PDB entry 2P0W | X-ray diffraction, 1.90 A resolution | chains A and P

[Chain A]
Name: Histone acetyltransferase type B catalytic subunit
From: Homo sapiens
Notes: EC 2.3.1.48
UniProtKB: O14929 (HAT1_HUMAN); numbering as in UniProt (aligned over 20-341)
Chain sequence (324 residues; row label = number of the first residue in the row):
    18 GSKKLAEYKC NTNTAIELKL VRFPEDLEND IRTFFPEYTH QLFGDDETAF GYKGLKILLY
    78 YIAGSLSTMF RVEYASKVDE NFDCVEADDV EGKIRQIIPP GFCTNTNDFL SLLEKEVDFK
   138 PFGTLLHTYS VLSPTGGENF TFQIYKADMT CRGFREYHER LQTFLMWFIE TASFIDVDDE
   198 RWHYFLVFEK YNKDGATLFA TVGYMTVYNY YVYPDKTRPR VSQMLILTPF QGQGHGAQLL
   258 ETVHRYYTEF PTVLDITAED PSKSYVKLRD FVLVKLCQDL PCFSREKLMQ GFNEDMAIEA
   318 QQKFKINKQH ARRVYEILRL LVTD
Disordered / not traced: 18-22
Glycans and other covalent adducts: acetamide (ACM) linked to Cys101, Cys168
Sequence notes: cloning artifact (18-19)
Residues lining bound ligands:
  - acetamide (ACM): Phe139, Gly140, Thr167
  - acetyl coenzyme A (ACO): Phe185, Ile186, Val238, Ser239, Gln240, Met241, Leu242, Ile243, Phe247, Gln248, Gly249, Gln250, Gly251, His252, Gly253, Ala254, Pro278, Ser279, Ser281, Tyr282, Lys284, Leu285, Phe288
Curated features (UniProtKB/Swiss-Prot):
  - region (Interaction with histone H4 N-terminus): Asp62 to Glu64, Tyr225 to Tyr227
  - active site: Glu276 (Proton donor/acceptor)
  - binding site (acetyl-CoA): Met241 to Ile243, Gln248 to Ala254
  - site: Trp199 (Interaction with histone H4 N-terminus)
  - modified residue: Ser190 (Phosphoserine)
  - natural variant: Ala317 (A317P: In a colorectal cancer sample)
  - mutagenesis: Asp62 (D62A: Strongly reduces HAT activity), Glu64 (E64A: Strongly reduces HAT activity), Glu187 (E187Q: Strongly reduces HAT activity), Ser190 (S190A: Complete loss of activity after pulsatile shear stress; S190D: No loss of activity after pulsatile shear stress), Trp199 (W199A: Strongly reduces HAT activity), Glu276 (E276Q: Strongly reduces HAT activity), Asp277 (D277N: Strongly reduces HAT activity)

[Chain P]
Name: Histone peptide H4
Chain sequence (15 residues; row label = number of the first residue in the row):
     5 KGGKGLGKGG AKRHR

[How chain A and chain P interact]
Residue-residue contacts (45; chain A residue first):
  Glu54(A) - Arg17(P)  hydrogen bond (backbone-side chain)
  Tyr55(A) - Arg17(P)
  His57(A) - Ala15(P)  hydrogen bond (side chain-backbone)
  His57(A) - Lys16(P)
  His57(A) - Arg17(P)
  Gln58(A) - Gly14(P)
  Gln58(A) - Ala15(P)  hydrogen bond (side chain-backbone)
  Asp62(A) - Arg17(P)
  Asp62(A) - His18(P)  hydrogen bond (side chain-backbone)
  Glu64(A) - Arg17(P)  salt bridge
  Glu64(A) - Arg19(P)  salt bridge
  Ile186(A) - Lys12(P)
  Glu187(A) - Ala15(P)
  Glu187(A) - Lys16(P)
  Glu187(A) - Arg17(P)  hydrogen bond (side chain-backbone)
  Thr188(A) - Lys12(P)  hydrogen bond (side chain-backbone)
  Thr188(A) - Gly13(P)  hydrogen bond (backbone-backbone)
  Thr188(A) - Gly14(P)  hydrogen bond (backbone-backbone)
  Thr188(A) - Ala15(P)
  Thr188(A) - Lys16(P)
  Ala189(A) - Gly11(P)
  Ala189(A) - Gly14(P)
  Ser190(A) - Lys5(P)
  Ser190(A) - Gly6(P)  hydrogen bond (side chain-backbone)
  Ser190(A) - Leu10(P)
  Ser190(A) - Gly11(P)  hydrogen bond (backbone-backbone)
  Ser190(A) - Lys12(P)
  Ser190(A) - Gly13(P)  hydrogen bond (side chain-backbone)
  Ser190(A) - Gly14(P)
  Phe191(A) - Lys5(P)
  Ile192(A) - Gly11(P)
  Asp196(A) - Lys8(P)
  Trp199(A) - Gly9(P)
  Trp199(A) - Leu10(P)
  Tyr225(A) - Lys8(P)
  Tyr225(A) - Gly9(P)
  Arg237(A) - Gly9(P)  hydrogen bond (side chain-backbone)
  Arg237(A) - Leu10(P)
  Ser239(A) - Gly11(P)  hydrogen bond (side chain-backbone)
  Ser239(A) - Lys12(P)
  Gln240(A) - Gly11(P)
  Glu276(A) - Leu10(P)
  Glu276(A) - Gly11(P)  hydrogen bond (side chain-backbone)
  Glu276(A) - Lys12(P)  hydrogen bond (side chain-backbone)
  Asp277(A) - Lys12(P)
Other interface residues (no listed pair), chain A (22 interface residues in all): Asn30

[Summary]
The interface between chain A and chain P involves 22 residues on one side and 14 on the other, with 15
hydrogen bonds and 2 salt bridges. Polar contacts include Glu64(A)-Arg17(P), Glu64(A)-Arg19(P) and
Glu54(A)-Arg17(P). Bound to chain A: acetyl coenzyme A.
Here chain A is Histone acetyltransferase type B catalytic subunit (Homo sapiens) and chain P is Histone
peptide H4. Entry 2P0W (Human histone acetyltransferase 1 (HAT1)) was determined by X-ray diffraction.
